8SRM - chains A and C of the 6 polymer chains in the assembly; structure by electron microscopy, 4.46 A resolution (low resolution: residue-level contacts below are approximate; hydrogen-bond / salt-bridge calls are withheld).

[Chain A]
Molecule: RB1-inducible coiled-coil protein 1
Source organism: Homo sapiens
UniProt: Q8TDY2 (RBCC1_HUMAN); residues 1-640 here = UniProt positions 1-640
Sequence (640 residues; row label = number of the first residue in the row):
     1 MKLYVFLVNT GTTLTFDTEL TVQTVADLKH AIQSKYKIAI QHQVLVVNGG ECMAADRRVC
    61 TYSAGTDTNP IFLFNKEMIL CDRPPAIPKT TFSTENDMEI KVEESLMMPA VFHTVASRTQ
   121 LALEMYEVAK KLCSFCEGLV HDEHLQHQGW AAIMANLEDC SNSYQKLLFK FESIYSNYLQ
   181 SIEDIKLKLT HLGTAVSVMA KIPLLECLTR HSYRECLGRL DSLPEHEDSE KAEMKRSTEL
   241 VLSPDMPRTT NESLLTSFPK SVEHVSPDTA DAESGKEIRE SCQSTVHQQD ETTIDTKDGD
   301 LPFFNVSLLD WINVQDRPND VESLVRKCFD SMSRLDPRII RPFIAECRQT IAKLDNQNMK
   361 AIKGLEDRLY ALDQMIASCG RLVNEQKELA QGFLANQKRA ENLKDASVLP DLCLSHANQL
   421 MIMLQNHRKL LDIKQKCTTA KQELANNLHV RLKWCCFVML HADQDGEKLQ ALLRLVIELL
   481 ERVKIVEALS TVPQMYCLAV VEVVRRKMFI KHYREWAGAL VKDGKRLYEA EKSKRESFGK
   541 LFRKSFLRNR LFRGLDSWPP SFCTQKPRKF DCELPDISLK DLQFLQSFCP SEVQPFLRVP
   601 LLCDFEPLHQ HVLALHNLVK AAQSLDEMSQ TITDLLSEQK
Disordered / not traced: 82-123, 213-303, 388-423, 598-640
Curated features (UniProtKB/Swiss-Prot):
  - motif: K566 to K569 (Nuclear localization signal)
  - modified residue: S222 (Phosphoserine), S229 (Phosphoserine), S237 (Phosphoserine), T238 (Phosphothreonine), S243 (Phosphoserine), S253 (Phosphoserine), S257 (Phosphoserine), S261 (Phosphoserine), S266 (Phosphoserine), S624 (Phosphoserine)

[Chain C]
Molecule: Serine/threonine-protein kinase ULK1
Source organism: Homo sapiens
Notes: EC 2.7.11.1
UniProt: O75385 (ULK1_HUMAN); residue numbers follow UniProt; this construct covers 836-1050
Sequence (215 residues; each row starts with the number of its first residue):
   836 MEQEHTEILR GLRFTLLFVQ HVLEIAALKG SASEAAGGPE YQLQESVVAD QISLLSREWG
   896 FAEQLVLYLK VAELLSSGLQ SAIDQIRAGK LCLSSTVKQV VRRLNELYKA SVVSCQGLSL
   956 RLQRFFLDKQ RLLDRIHSIT AERLIFSHAV QMVQSAALDE MFQHREGCVP RYHKALLLLE
  1016 GLQHMLSDQA DIENVTKCKL CIERRLSALL TGICA
Disordered / not traced: 836-839, 1045-1050

[Interface between chain A and chain C]
Pairs across the interface (5):
  F304(A) with D963(C)
  N305(A) with D963(C)
  R317(A) with I974(C)
  F329(A) with E880(C)
  S333(A) with E875(C)
Also at the interface, not in a pair above, chain A (6 interface residues in all): E322
Also at the interface, not in a pair above, chain C (5 interface residues in all): I887
The authors on this interface:
  - hot spots on chain A (mutagenesis) - R326D: decreased binding to Serine/threonine-protein kinase ULK1 (chain C)

[Summary]
The interface between chain A and chain C involves 6 residues on one side and 5 on the other. The paper
reports that R326D of chain A reduces binding to Serine/threonine-protein kinase ULK1 (chain C).
Chain A is RB1-inducible coiled-coil protein 1 and chain C is Serine/threonine-protein kinase ULK1, both from
Homo sapiens; the structure, Structure of human ULK1 complex core (2:2:2 stoichiometry) of the ATG13(450-517)
mutant, was determined by electron microscopy (same publication as 8SOI, 8SOR and 8SQZ).
